PDB entry 7ESB | X-ray diffraction, 1.70 A resolution | chain A

== Chain A ==
Molecule: FAD:protein FMN transferase
From: Listeria monocytogenes serotype 1/2a (strain 10403S)
Notes: EC 2.7.1.180
UniProt: A0A0H3GJF7 (A0A0H3GJF7_LISM4); numbering as in UniProt (aligned over 22-360)
Chain sequence (340 residues; row label = number of the first residue in the row):
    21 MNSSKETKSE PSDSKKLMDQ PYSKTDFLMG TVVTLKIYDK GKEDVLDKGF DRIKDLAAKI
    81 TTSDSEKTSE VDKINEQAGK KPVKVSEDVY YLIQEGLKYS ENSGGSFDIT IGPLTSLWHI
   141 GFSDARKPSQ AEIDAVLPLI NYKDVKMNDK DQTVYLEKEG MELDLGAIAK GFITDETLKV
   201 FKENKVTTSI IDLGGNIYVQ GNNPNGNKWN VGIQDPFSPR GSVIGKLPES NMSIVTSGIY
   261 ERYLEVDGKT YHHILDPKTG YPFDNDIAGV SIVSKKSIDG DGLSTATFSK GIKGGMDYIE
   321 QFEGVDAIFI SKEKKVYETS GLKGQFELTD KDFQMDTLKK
Unresolved in the structure: 21-36, 84-87, 357-360
Differences from the reference sequence: initiating methionine (21)
Metal / ion sites: Mg2+ site 1: Ala187, Asp301, Thr305 (together with ATP); Mg2+ site 2: Asn216, Thr256 (together with ATP); Mg2+ site 3: Asp301 (together with ATP)
Residues lining bound ligands: ATP (adenosine-5'-triphosphate): Ser126, Phe127, Asp128, Ile131, Thr135, Asp184, Gly186, Ala187, Lys190, Asn216, Arg240, Thr256, Ser257, Gly258, Arg262, His273, Ile274, Leu275, Pro277, Phe283, Asp301, Thr305
What the authors report for this chain:
  - binding site for ATP: Ser126, Asp128, Asp184, Lys190, Asn216, Arg240, Arg262, Leu275
  - Mg2+ coordination: Ala187, Asn216, Thr256, Asp301, Thr305
  - conformationally variable residues (order/disorder transition): Ser83 to Glu86
  - mutagenesis - R262A: increased binding to ATP
  - catalytic residues: Ser257, His273, Asp301 (proposed by the authors, not directly observed)

== Overview ==
Ligands of chain A: ATP. The Mg2+ site 1 is built by Ala187, Asp301 and Thr305. Asn216 and Thr256 coordinate
Mg2+ site 2. The paper reports catalytic residues Ser257, His273 and Asp301; R262A increases binding to ATP.
Chain A is FAD:protein FMN transferase (Listeria monocytogenes serotype 1/2a (strain 10403S)); the structure,
FmnB complexed with ATP, was determined by X-ray diffraction, deposited together with 7ESA, 7ESC, 7F2U and
7F39.
